Entry 1CGP (X-ray diffraction, 3.00 A resolution); this record covers chains F and B of the 6 polymer chains in the assembly.

Chain F:
Molecule: 13-nt DNA strand
Sequence (13 nucleotides; each row starts with the number of its first residue):
     3 GTCACACTTT TCG

Chain B:
Molecule: Protein (catabolite gene activator protein (cap))
Source organism: Escherichia coli
UniProtKB: P0ACJ8 (CRP_ECOLI); residues 1-205 here correspond to UniProt positions 2-206 (UniProt number = residue number + 1)
Amino-acid sequence (205 residues; row label = number of the first residue in the row):
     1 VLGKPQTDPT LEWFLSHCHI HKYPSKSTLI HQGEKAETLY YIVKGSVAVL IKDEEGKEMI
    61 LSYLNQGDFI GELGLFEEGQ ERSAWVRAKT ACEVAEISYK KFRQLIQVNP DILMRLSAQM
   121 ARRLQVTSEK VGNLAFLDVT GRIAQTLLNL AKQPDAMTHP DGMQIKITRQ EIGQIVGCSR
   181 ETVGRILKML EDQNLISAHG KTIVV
Disordered / not traced: 1-8
Residues lining bound ligands: adenosine-3',5'-cyclic-monophosphate (CMP): Ile-30, Val-49, Leu-61, Ser-62, Leu-64, Phe-69, Ile-70, Gly-71, Glu-72, Leu-73, Gly-74, Glu-81, Arg-82, Ser-83, Ala-84, Val-86, Arg-123, Thr-127

Interface between chain F and chain B:
Pairs across the interface (13):
  DG3(F) / Cys-178(B)  phosphate contact
  DG3(F) / Ser-179(B)  hydrogen bond to the phosphate
  DG3(F) / Thr-182(B)  hydrogen bond to the phosphate
  DT4(F) / Ser-179(B)  hydrogen bond to the phosphate
  DT4(F) / Glu-181(B)  base contact
  DT4(F) / Arg-185(B)  hydrogen bond to the base
  DC5(F) / Glu-181(B)  hydrogen bond to the base
  DA6(F) / Glu-181(B)  base contact
  DT11(F) / His-199(B)  salt bridge to the phosphate
  DT12(F) / His-199(B)  phosphate contact
  DT12(F) / Gly-200(B)  phosphate contact
  DT13(F) / Lys-166(B)  phosphate contact
  DC14(F) / Lys-26(B)  salt bridge to the phosphate

In short:
8 residues of chain F and 9 residues of chain B are in contact, with 5 hydrogen bonds and 2 salt bridges.
Among the polar pairs are DT4(F)/Arg-185(B), DC5(F)/Glu-181(B) and DG3(F)/Ser-179(B). Chain B binds
adenosine-3',5'-cyclic-monophosphate.
Here chain F is a 13-nt DNA strand and chain B is Protein (catabolite gene activator protein (cap))
(Escherichia coli). Entry 1CGP (Catabolite gene activator protein (cap)/DNA complex +
adenosine-3',5'-cyclic-monophosphate) was determined by X-ray diffraction.
